3QE2 - chain A; structure by X-ray diffraction, 1.75 A resolution.

Chain A:
Protein: NADPH--cytochrome P450 reductase
From: Homo sapiens
Notes: EC 1.6.2.4
UniProtKB: P16435 (NCPR_HUMAN); residues 67-680 here correspond to UniProt positions 64-677 (UniProt number = residue number - 3)
Sequence (618 residues; row label = number of the first residue in the row):
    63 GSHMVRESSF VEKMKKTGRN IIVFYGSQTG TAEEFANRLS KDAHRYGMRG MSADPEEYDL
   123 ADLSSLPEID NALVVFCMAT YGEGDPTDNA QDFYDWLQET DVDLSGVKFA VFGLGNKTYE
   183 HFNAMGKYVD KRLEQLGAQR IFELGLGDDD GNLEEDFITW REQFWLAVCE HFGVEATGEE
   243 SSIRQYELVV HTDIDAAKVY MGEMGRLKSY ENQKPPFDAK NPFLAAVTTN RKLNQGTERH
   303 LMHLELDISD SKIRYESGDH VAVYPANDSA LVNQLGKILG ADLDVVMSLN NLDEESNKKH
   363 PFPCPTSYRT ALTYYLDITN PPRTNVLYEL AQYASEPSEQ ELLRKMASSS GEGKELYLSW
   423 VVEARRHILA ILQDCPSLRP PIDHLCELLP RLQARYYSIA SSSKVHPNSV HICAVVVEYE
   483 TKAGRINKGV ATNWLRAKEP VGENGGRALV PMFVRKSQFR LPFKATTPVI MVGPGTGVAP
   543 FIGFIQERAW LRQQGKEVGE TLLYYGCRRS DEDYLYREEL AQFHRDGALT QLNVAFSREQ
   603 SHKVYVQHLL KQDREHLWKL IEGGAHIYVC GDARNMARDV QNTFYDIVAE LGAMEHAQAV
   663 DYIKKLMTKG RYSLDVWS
Unresolved in the structure: 63-68, 240-242, 504-508
Differences from the reference sequence: expression tag (63-66)
Metal / ion sites: Ca2+ near Asn-595 (its only coordinating residue here)
Residues lining bound ligands:
  - FAD (flavin-adenine dinucleotide): His-322, Thr-381, Arg-427, Arg-457, Tyr-458, Tyr-459, Ser-460, Cys-475, Ala-476, Val-477, Val-479, Tyr-481, Lys-490, Gly-491, Val-492, Ala-493, Thr-494, Thr-538, Ala-541, Asp-677, Trp-679
  - FMN (flavin mononucleotide): Gly-88, Ser-89, Gln-90, Thr-91, Gly-92, Thr-93, Ala-94, Ala-141, Thr-142, Tyr-143, Gly-144, Glu-145, Gly-146, Leu-176, Gly-177, Asn-178, Tyr-181, His-183, Phe-184, Asn-185, Asp-211, Leu-215
  - NADP (NAP; NADP nicotinamide-adenine-dinucleotide phosphate): Arg-301, Leu-303, Val-477, Pro-536, Gly-537, Thr-538, Gly-568, Cys-569, Arg-570, Asp-575, Ser-599, Arg-600, Lys-605, Tyr-607, Val-608, Gln-609, Asn-637, Met-638, Asp-641
UniProt features mapped onto this chain:
  - binding site (FMN): Ser-89 to Ala-94, Ala-141 to Gly-144, Leu-176 to Asn-185, Asp-211
  - binding site (NADP(+)): Arg-301, Thr-538, Ser-599, Arg-600, Lys-605 to Gln-609, Asp-641
  - binding site (FAD): Arg-427, Arg-457 to Ser-460, Cys-475 to Val-477, Tyr-481, Gly-491 to Thr-494, Trp-679
Reported in the primary citation:
  - binding site for flavin-adenine dinucleotide: Arg-457, Tyr-458, Tyr-459, Tyr-481, Val-492 to Thr-494, Trp-679
  - disease-associated variants - R457H, V492E (6% of WT): decreased catalytic activity
  - disease-associated variants - R457H, V492E (< 5% of WT): decreased binding to flavin-adenine dinucleotide
  - disease-associated variants - R457H, V492E: decreased stability
  - disease-associated variants - R457H: unchanged binding to NADP

Overview:
Bound to chain A: flavin-adenine dinucleotide, flavin mononucleotide and NADP. UniProt lists 21 FMN-binding
residues, 10 NADP+-binding residues and 14 FAD-binding residues. The paper reports a binding site for
flavin-adenine dinucleotide at Arg-457, Tyr-458 and Tyr-459 among others; R457H and V492E reduce catalytic
activity.
Chain A is NADPH--cytochrome P450 reductase (Homo sapiens); the structure, Crystal Structure of Human
NADPH-Cytochrome P450 Reductase, was determined by X-ray diffraction, deposited together with 3QFS, 3QFT, 3QFC
and 3QFR.
